PDB entry 8E2P | X-ray diffraction, 2.72 A resolution | chains A and E of the 4 polymer chains in the assembly

Chain A:
Name: tRNA-specific adenosine deaminase 8.20
Organism: Escherichia coli
Notes: EC 3.5.4.33
UniProtKB: W8T8U5 (W8T8U5_ECOLX); residue numbers follow UniProt; this construct covers 1-167
Sequence (167 residues; row label = number of the first residue in the row):
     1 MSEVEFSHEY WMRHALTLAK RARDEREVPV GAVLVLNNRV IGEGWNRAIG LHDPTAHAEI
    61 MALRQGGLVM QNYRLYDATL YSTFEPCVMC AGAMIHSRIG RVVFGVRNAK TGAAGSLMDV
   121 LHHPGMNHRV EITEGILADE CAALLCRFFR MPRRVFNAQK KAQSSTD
Unresolved in the structure: 1-5, 157-167
Construct notes: conflict Arg23 (Trp in W8T8U5), Leu36 (His in W8T8U5), Ala48 (Pro in W8T8U5), Leu51 (Arg in W8T8U5), Tyr76 (Ile in W8T8U5), Ser82 (Val in W8T8U5), Phe84 (Leu in W8T8U5), Val106 (Ala in W8T8U5), Asn108 (Asp in W8T8U5), Cys146 (Ser in W8T8U5), Arg147 (Asp in W8T8U5), Pro152 (Arg in W8T8U5), Arg154 (Gln in W8T8U5), Val155 (Glu in W8T8U5), Phe156 (Ile in W8T8U5), Asn157 (Lys in W8T8U5)
Ion coordination: Zn2+: His57, Cys87, Cys90 (shared with UEL_9(E) of chain E)
What the authors report for this chain:
  - contacts within the chain: Glu27-Ala48 (hydrogen bond), Glu27-Ile49 (hydrogen bond), Glu27-Gly50 (hydrogen bond)

Chain E:
Molecule: 13-nt DNA strand
Sequence (13 nucleotides; numbered 1 to 13; the number before each row is that of its first residue):
     1 GCTCGGCTXC GGA
Modified positions: UEL ((7R)-3-(2-deoxy-5-O-phosphono-beta-D-erythro-pentofuranosyl)-6,7-dihydro-3H-[1,2,3]triazolo[4,5-d]pyrimidin-7-ol) at position 9
Ion coordination: Zn2+: UEL_9 (shared with His57(A), Cys87(A), Cys90(A) of chain A)

Interface between chain A and chain E:
Pairs across the interface - 33 pairs, chain A then chain E:
  Val28(A) - DC10(E)  phosphate contact
  Val30(A) - UEL_9(E)  base contact
  Asn46(A) - UEL_9(E)  base contact
  His57(A) - UEL_9(E)  base contact
  Glu59(A) - UEL_9(E)  base contact
  Phe84(A) - DT8(E)  base contact
  Phe84(A) - UEL_9(E)  base contact
  Glu85(A) - UEL_9(E)  base contact
  Pro86(A) - UEL_9(E)  base contact
  Cys87(A) - UEL_9(E)  base contact
  Cys90(A) - UEL_9(E)  base contact
  Arg107(A) - DT8(E)  base contact
  Asn108(A) - DT8(E)  base contact
  Asn108(A) - UEL_9(E)  hydrogen bond to the phosphate
  Ala109(A) - DT8(E)  base contact
  Lys110(A) - DT8(E)  salt bridge to the phosphate
  Lys110(A) - UEL_9(E)  salt bridge to the phosphate
  Lys110(A) - DA13(E)  phosphate contact
  Thr111(A) - UEL_9(E)  hydrogen bond to the phosphate
  Phe148(A) - DC10(E)  hydrogen bond to the base
  Phe149(A) - DG5(E)  base contact
  Phe149(A) - DG6(E)  hydrogen bond to the base
  Phe149(A) - DT8(E)  sugar contact
  Phe149(A) - DC10(E)  base contact
  Phe149(A) - DA13(E)  base contact
  Arg150(A) - DC4(E)  salt bridge to the phosphate
  Arg150(A) - DG5(E)  hydrogen bond to the base
  Arg150(A) - DG6(E)  hydrogen bond to the base
  Arg150(A) - DC10(E)  base contact
  Met151(A) - DC7(E)  sugar contact
  Met151(A) - DT8(E)  sugar contact
  Pro152(A) - DC7(E)  base contact
  Phe156(A) - DT8(E)  base contact
Other interface residues (no listed pair), chain A (23 interface residues in all): Ala58, Val155

Overview:
23 residues of chain A and 8 residues of chain E are in contact, with 6 hydrogen bonds and 3 salt bridges.
Polar contacts include Phe148(A)-DC10(E), Phe149(A)-DG6(E) and Arg150(A)-DG5(E). His57(A), Cys87(A), Cys90(A)
and UEL_9(E) form the Zn2+ site. From the paper: contacts within the chain involving Glu27(A), Ala48(A) and
Ile49(A) among others.
Chain A is tRNA-specific adenosine deaminase 8.20 (Escherichia coli) and chain E is a 13-nt DNA strand; the
structure, Crystal structure of TadA*8.20 in a complex with ssDNA, was determined by X-ray diffraction,
deposited together with 8E2Q, 8E2R and 8E2S.
